PDB entry 6O07 | X-ray diffraction, 2.70 A resolution | chains C and A of the 3 polymer chains in the assembly

Chain C:
Molecule: N-terminal acetyltransferase A complex subunit NAT5
Source organism: Saccharomyces cerevisiae
Notes: EC 2.3.1.258
Reference sequence: Q08689 (NAT5_YEAST); residues 1-176 here = UniProt positions 1-176
Sequence (176 residues; each row starts with the number of its first residue):
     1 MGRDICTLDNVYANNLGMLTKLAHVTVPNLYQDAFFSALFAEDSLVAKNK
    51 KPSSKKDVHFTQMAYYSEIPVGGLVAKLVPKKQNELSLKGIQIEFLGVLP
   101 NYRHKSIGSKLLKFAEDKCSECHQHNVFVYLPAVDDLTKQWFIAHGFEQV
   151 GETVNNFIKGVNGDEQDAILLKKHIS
Not modelled in the structure: 1-4, 41-59, 79-91, 176
Ligand contacts: acetyl coenzyme A (ACO): V27, I93, E94, F95, L96, G97, V98, R103, H104, K105, S106, I107, G108, S109, K110, L112, Y130, T138, W141, F142

Chain A:
Molecule: Naa15
Source organism: Saccharomyces cerevisiae
Reference sequence: G2WCC0 (G2WCC0_YEASK); numbering as in UniProt (aligned over 1-854)
Sequence (854 residues; each row starts with the number of its first residue):
     1 MSRKRSTKPKPAAKIALKKENDQFLEALKLYEGKQYKKSLKLLDAILKKD
    51 GSHVDSLALKGLDLYSVGEKDDAASYVANAIRKIEGASASPICCHVLGIY
   101 MRNTKEYKESIKWFTAALNNGSTNKQIYRDLATLQSQIGDFKSALVSRKK
   151 YWEAFLGYRANWTSLAVAQDVNGERQQAINTLSQFEKLAEGKISDSEKYE
   201 HSECLMYKNDVMYKAASDNQDKLQNVLKHLNDIEPCVFDKFGLLERKATI
   251 YMKLGQLKDASIVYRTLIKRNPDNFKYYKLLEVSLGIQGDNKLKKALYGK
   301 LEQFYPRCEPPKFIPLTFLQDKEELSKKLREYVLPQLKRGVPATFSNVKP
   351 LYQRRKSKVSPLLEKIVLDYLSGLDPTQDPIPFIWTNYYLSQHFLFLKDF
   401 PKAQEYIDAALDHTPTLVEFYILKARILKHLGLMDTAAGILEEGRQLDLQ
   451 DRFINCKTVKYFLRANNIDKAVEVASLFTKNDDSVNGIKDLHLVEASWFI
   501 VEQAEAYYRLYLDRKKKLDDLESLKKEVESDKSEQIANDIKENQWLVRKY
   551 KGLALKRFNAIPKFYKQFEDDQLDFHSYCMRKGTPRAYLEMLEWGKALYT
   601 KPMYVRAMKEASKLYFQMHDDRLKRKSDSLDENSDEIQNNGQNSSSQKKK
   651 AKKEAAAMNKRKETEAKSVAAYPSDQDNDVFGEKLIETSTPMEDFATEFY
   701 NNYSMQVREDERDYILDFEFNYRIGKLALCFASLNKFAKRFGTTSGLFGS
   751 MAIVLLHATRNDTPFDPILKKVVTKSLEKEYSENFPLNEISNNSFDWLNF
   801 YQEKFGKNDINGLLFLYRYRDDVPIGSSNLKEMIISSLSPLEPHSQNEIL
   851 QYYL
Not modelled in the structure: 1-53, 86-87, 525-533, 627-653
Ligand contacts:
  - inositol hexakisphosphate (IHP): S346, K349, I422, R426, K429, H430, K457, K460, Y461, R464
  - malonate ion (MLI), molecule 1: K149, W152, E153, L165, Q169
  - malonate ion (MLI), molecule 2: H201, L205, D232, I233, C236
  - malonate ion (MLI), molecule 3: L431, L433, P843, Q846, N847
Reported in the primary citation:
  - binding site for inositol hexakisphosphate: R426, K429, H430, K457, Y461, R464
  - contacts within the chain: H413-T414 (hydrogen bond)

How chain C and chain A interact:
Residue-residue contacts (23):
  N14(C) - D448(A)  hydrogen bond
  N14(C) - L449(A)  hydrogen bond (backbone-backbone)
  N14(C) - Q450(A)  hydrogen bond (side chain-backbone)
  N15(C) - L447(A)
  G17(C) - Q446(A)
  M18(C) - T416(A)
  M18(C) - L447(A)
  K21(C) - Y421(A)
  K21(C) - E443(A)  salt bridge
  Y66(C) - P380(A)
  S67(C) - I381(A)
  I69(C) - I384(A)  hydrophobic
  I69(C) - T414(A)
  I69(C) - T416(A)
  I69(C) - L417(A)  hydrophobic
  P70(C) - T416(A)  hydrogen bond (backbone-side chain)
  L99(C) - P415(A)
  N101(C) - P376(A)  hydrogen bond (side chain-backbone)
  N101(C) - T377(A)
  N101(C) - H413(A)
  Y102(C) - P380(A)  hydrophobic
  Y102(C) - H413(A)
  Y102(C) - T414(A)  hydrogen bond
Also at the interface, not in a pair above, chain C (14 interface residues in all): L22, E68
The authors on this interface:
  - residue pairs: P70(C)-T416(A) (backbone contact), Y102(C)-T414(A) (hydrogen bond)
  - interface residues, chain C: M18(C), L22(C), P70(C)
  - interface residues, chain A: T416(A), L417(A), L447(A)
  - hot spots on chain A (mutagenesis) - T416Y: abolished binding to N-terminal acetyltransferase A complex subunit NAT5 (chain C)

Summary:
14 residues of chain C face 17 of chain A across their interface; the contacts include 6 hydrogen bonds and 1
salt bridge. Polar pairs include K21(C)-E443(A), N14(C)-D448(A) and N14(C)-Q450(A). The authors report a
backbone contact between P70(C) and T416(A); a hydrogen bond between Y102(C) and T414(A). From the paper: a
binding site for inositol hexakisphosphate at R426(A), K429(A) and H430(A) among others; T416Y of chain A
abolishes binding to N-terminal acetyltransferase A complex subunit NAT5 (chain C).
Here chain C is N-terminal acetyltransferase A complex subunit NAT5 and chain A is Naa15, both from
Saccharomyces cerevisiae. Entry 6O07 (Structure and mechanism of acetylation by the N-terminal dual enzyme
NatA/Naa50 complex) was determined by X-ray diffraction.
